PDB entry 9G9F | electron microscopy, 2.93 A resolution | chains F and T of the 10 polymer chains in the assembly

Chain F:
Protein: CRISPR system Cms endoribonuclease Csm3
Organism: Enterococcus italicus DSM 15952
Notes: EC 3.1.-.-
Reference sequence: E6LHV5 (CSM3_ENTI1); numbering as in UniProt (aligned over 1-214)
Amino-acid sequence (214 residues; row label = number of the first residue in the row):
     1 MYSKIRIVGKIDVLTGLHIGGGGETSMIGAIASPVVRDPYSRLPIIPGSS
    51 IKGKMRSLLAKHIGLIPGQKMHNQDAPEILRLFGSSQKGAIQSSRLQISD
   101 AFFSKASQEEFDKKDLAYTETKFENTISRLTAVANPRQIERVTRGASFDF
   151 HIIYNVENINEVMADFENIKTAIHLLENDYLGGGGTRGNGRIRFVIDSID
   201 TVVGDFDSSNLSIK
Not modelled in the structure: 1, 212-214
Differences from the reference sequence: engineered mutation Ala32 (Asp in E6LHV5)

Chain T:
Molecule: CTR
Sequence (47 nucleotides; each row starts with the number of its first residue):
     1 CCCCCAGCGCUUCAGCGUUCUUCGGAAUGUCGCGCAUUGGCAUGGAA
Not modelled in the structure: 1-10, 43-47

Interface between chain F and chain T:
Residue-residue contacts (17; chain F residue first):
  Ile28(F) - C20(T)  sugar contact
  Ile28(F) - U21(T)  phosphate contact
  Gly29(F) - C20(T)  sugar contact
  Gly29(F) - U21(T)  phosphate contact
  Ala32(F) - U21(T)  base contact
  Ser86(F) - G29(T)  hydrogen bond to the base
  Lys88(F) - U30(T)  sugar contact
  Lys88(F) - C31(T)  sugar contact
  Ala134(F) - U19(T)  hydrogen bond to the sugar
  Asn135(F) - U19(T)  sugar contact
  Asn135(F) - C20(T)  sugar contact
  Asn135(F) - U21(T)  hydrogen bond to the sugar
  Asn135(F) - U22(T)  sugar contact
  Pro136(F) - U19(T)  sugar contact
  Pro136(F) - C20(T)  sugar contact
  Pro136(F) - U21(T)  sugar contact
  Arg137(F) - U21(T)  base contact
Interface residues without a listed pair, chain F (12 interface residues in all): Met27, Ser33, Thr126

Summary:
The interface between chain F and chain T involves 12 residues on one side and 7 on the other, with 3 hydrogen
bonds. Polar pairs include Ser86(F)-G29(T), Ala134(F)-U19(T) and Asn135(F)-U21(T).
Here chain F is CRISPR system Cms endoribonuclease Csm3 (Enterococcus italicus DSM 15952) and chain T is CTR.
Entry 9G9F (CryoEM structure of Enterococcus italicus Csm-crRNA-CTR complex bound to AMPNPP) was determined by
electron microscopy together with 9G9A, 9G9B, 9G9C, 9G9D, 9G9E, 9G9G and 4 further entries from the same
study.
